PDB entry 2CB6 | X-ray diffraction, 3.00 A resolution | chains B and D of the 4 polymer chains in the assembly

== Chain B (and D) ==
Molecule: Mosquitocidal toxin
From: Bacillus sphaericus
Notes: fragment: catalytic domain residues 30-308; chain D of this document is another copy of the same molecule, construct and numbering; everything in this record applies to it too
UniProtKB: Q03988 (Q03988_BACSH); residue numbers follow UniProt; this construct covers 30-308
Amino-acid sequence (291 residues; row label = number of the first residue in the row):
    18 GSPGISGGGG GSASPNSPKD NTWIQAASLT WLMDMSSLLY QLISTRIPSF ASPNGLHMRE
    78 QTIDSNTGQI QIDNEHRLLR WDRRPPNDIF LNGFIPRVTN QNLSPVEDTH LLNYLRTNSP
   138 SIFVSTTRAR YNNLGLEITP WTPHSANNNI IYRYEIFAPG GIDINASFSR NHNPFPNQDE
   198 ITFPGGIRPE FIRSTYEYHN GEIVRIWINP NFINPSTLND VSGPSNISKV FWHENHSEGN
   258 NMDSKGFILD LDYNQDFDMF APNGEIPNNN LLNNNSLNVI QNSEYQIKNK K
Unresolved in the structure: 18-36, 50-54, 262-271, 290-308 (chain D: 18-36, 46-54, 290-308)
Differences from the reference sequence: engineered mutation Q195 (Glu in Q03988)

== Interface between chain B and chain D ==
Contacting residue pairs (25; chain B residue first):
  L55(B) with L55(D), hydrophobic; L59(D), hydrophobic; L120(D), hydrophobic; P122(D), hydrophobic
  L56(B) with L55(D), hydrophobic
  Q58(B) with N117(D); Q118(D); L120(D), hydrogen bond (side chain-backbone); P122(D)
  L59(B) with L55(D), hydrophobic; P122(D); V123(D), hydrophobic
  T62(B) with L120(D); S121(D); P122(D)
  R63(B) with V123(D)
  Q118(B) with Q58(D)
  N119(B) with Q58(D), hydrogen bond (backbone-side chain)
  L120(B) with Q58(D), hydrogen bond (backbone-side chain); T62(D)
  S121(B) with T62(D)
  P122(B) with Q58(D); L59(D), hydrophobic; T62(D)
  V123(B) with V123(D), hydrophobic
Also at the interface, not in a pair above, chain D (12 interface residues in all): L56, R63

== In short ==
The chain B/chain D interface involves 12 residues from each chain; the contacts include 3 hydrogen bonds.
Polar pairs include Q58(B)-L120(D) and N119(B)-Q58(D).
Both chains are Mosquitocidal toxin (Bacillus sphaericus). Entry 2CB6 (Crystal structure of the catalytic
domain of the mosquitocidal toxin from Bacillus sphaericus, mutant E195Q) was determined by X-ray diffraction
together with 2CB4 from the same study.
